5VOX - chains D and E of the 33 polymer chains in the assembly; structure by electron microscopy, 6.80 A resolution (low resolution: residue-level contacts below are approximate; hydrogen-bond / salt-bridge calls are withheld).

# Chain D
Protein: V-type proton ATPase subunit B
Source organism: Saccharomyces cerevisiae (strain ATCC 204508 / S288c)
UniProt: P16140 (VATB_YEAST); numbering as in UniProt (aligned over 1-517)
Sequence (517 residues; row label = number of the first residue in the row):
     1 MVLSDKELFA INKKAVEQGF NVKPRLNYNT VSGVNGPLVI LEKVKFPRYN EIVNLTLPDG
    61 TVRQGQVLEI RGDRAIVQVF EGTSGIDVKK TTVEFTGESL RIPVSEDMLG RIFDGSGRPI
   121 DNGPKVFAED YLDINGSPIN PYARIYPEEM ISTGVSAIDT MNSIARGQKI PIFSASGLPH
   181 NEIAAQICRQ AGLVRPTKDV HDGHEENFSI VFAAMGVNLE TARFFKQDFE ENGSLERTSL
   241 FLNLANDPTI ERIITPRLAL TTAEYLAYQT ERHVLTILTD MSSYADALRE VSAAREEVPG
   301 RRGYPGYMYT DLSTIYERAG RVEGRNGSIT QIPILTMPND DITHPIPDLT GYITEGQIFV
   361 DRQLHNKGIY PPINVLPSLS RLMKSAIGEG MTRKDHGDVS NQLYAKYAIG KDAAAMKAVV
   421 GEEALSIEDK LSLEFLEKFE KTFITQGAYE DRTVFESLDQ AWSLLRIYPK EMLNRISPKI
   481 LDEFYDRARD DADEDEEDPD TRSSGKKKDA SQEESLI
Not modelled in the structure: 1-28, 486-517
Curated features (UniProtKB/Swiss-Prot):
  - binding site (ATP): Arg381
  - modified residue (Phosphoserine): Ser4, Ser137, Ser503, Ser504, Ser511, Ser515
  - cross-link (Glycyl lysine isopeptide (Lys-Gly)): Lys14 (interchain with G-Cter in ubiquitin), Lys508 (interchain with G-Cter in ubiquitin)

# Chain E
Protein: V-type proton ATPase catalytic subunit A
Source organism: Saccharomyces cerevisiae
Notes: EC 3.6.3.14, 3.1.-.-
UniProt: P17255 (VATA_YEAST); numbering as in UniProt; present here: 1-283, 738-1071
Sequence (617 residues; each row starts with the number of its first residue; note: 454 numbers in that range are skipped by the numbering (no residue carries them; nothing is unmodelled there)):
     1 MAGAIENARK EIKRISLEDH AESEYGAIYS VSGPVVIAEN MIGCAMYELV KVGHDNLVGE
    61 VIRIDGDKAT IQVYEETAGL TVGDPVLRTG KPLSVELGPG LMETIYDGIQ RPLKAIKEES
   121 QSIYIPRGID TPALDRTIKW QFTPGKFQVG DHISGGDIYG SVFENSLISS HKILLPPRSR
   181 GTITWIAPAG EYTLDEKILE VEFDGKKSDF TLYHTWPVRV PRPVTEKLSA DYPLLTGQRV
   241 LDALFPCVQG GTTCIPGAFG CGKTVISQSL SKYSNSDAII YVG
   738 CGERGNEMAE VLMEFPELYT EMSGTKEPIM KRTTLVANTS NMPVAAREAS IYTGITLAEY
   798 FRDQGKNVSM IADSSSRWAE ALREISGRLG EMPADQGFPA YLGAKLASFY ERAGKAVALG
   858 SPDRTGSVSI VAAVSPAGGD FSDPVTTATL GITQVFWGLD KKLAQRKHFP SINTSVSYSK
   918 YTNVLNKFYD SNYPEFPVLR DRMKEILSNA EELEQVVQLV GKSALSDSDK ITLDVATLIK
   978 EDFLQQNGYS TYDAFCPIWK TFDMMRAFIS YHDEAQKAVA NGANWSKLAD STGDVKHAVS
  1038 SSKFFEPSRG EKEVHGEFEK LLSTMQERFA ESTD
Not modelled in the structure: 1-24
Curated features (UniProtKB/Swiss-Prot):
  - binding site (ATP): Gly257 to Thr264
  - modified residue: Ala2 (N-acetylalanine), Thr131 (Phosphothreonine), Ser858 (Phosphoserine), Ser928 (Phosphoserine)

# Chain D / chain E interface
Pairs across the interface (9; chain D residue first):
  Ser32(D) - Gly66(E)
  Gly33(D) - Ile64(E)
  Val34(D) - Arg63(E)
  Val34(D) - Ile64(E)
  Ile86(D) - Gly43(E)
  Asp87(D) - Gly43(E)
  Val88(D) - Gly43(E)
  Ala245(D) - Ala841(E)
  Pro338(D) - Thr884(E)
Other interface residues (no listed pair), chain D (11 interface residues in all): Gly177, Asn246, Ala293
Other interface residues (no listed pair), chain E (12 interface residues in all): Cys44, Ala45, Asp65, Met829, Ser845, Leu887

# Summary
Chain D and chain E form an interface of 11 and 12 residues respectively. Curated annotation (UniProt) lists
ATP-binding residue Arg381(D) on chain D; 8 ATP-binding residues on chain E.
Chain D is V-type proton ATPase subunit B (Saccharomyces cerevisiae (strain ATCC 204508 / S288c)) and chain E
is V-type proton ATPase catalytic subunit A (Saccharomyces cerevisiae); the structure, Yeast V-ATPase in
complex with Legionella pneumophila effector SidK (rotational state 1), was determined by electron microscopy
(same publication as 5VOZ, 5VOY, 5UF5 and 5UFK).
